4K1L - chains A and D of the 4 polymer chains in the assembly; structure by X-ray diffraction, 1.96 A resolution.

# Chain A (and D)
Molecule: Corticosteroid 11-beta-dehydrogenase isozyme 1
From: Homo sapiens
Notes: EC 1.1.1.146; chain D of this document is another copy of the same molecule, construct and numbering; everything in this record applies to it too
Reference sequence: P28845 (DHI1_HUMAN); numbering as in UniProt (aligned over 24-292)
Sequence (286 residues; numbered 7 to 292; the number before each row is that of its first residue):
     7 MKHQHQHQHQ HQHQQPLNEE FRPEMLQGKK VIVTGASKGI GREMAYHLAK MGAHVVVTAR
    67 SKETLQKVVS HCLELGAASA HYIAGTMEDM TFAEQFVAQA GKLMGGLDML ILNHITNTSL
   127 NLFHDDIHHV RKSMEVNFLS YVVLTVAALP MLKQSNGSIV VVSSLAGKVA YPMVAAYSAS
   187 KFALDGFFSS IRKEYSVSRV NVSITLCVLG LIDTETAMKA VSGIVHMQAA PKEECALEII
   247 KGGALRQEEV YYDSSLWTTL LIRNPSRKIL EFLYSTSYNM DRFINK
Unresolved in the structure: 7-20, 284-292 (chain D: 7-19, 284-292)
Sequence notes: expression tag (7-23); engineered mutation Ser272 (Cys in P28845)
Ligand contacts:
  - NADPH (NDP; NADPH dihydro-nicotinamide-adenine-dinucleotide phosphate): Gly41, Ala42, Ser43, Lys44, Gly45, Ile46, Ala65, Arg66, Ser67, Gly91, Thr92, Met93, Glu94, Asn119, His120, Ile121, Thr122, Asn123, Val142, Tyr147, Val168, Ser169, Ser170, Tyr183, Lys187, Leu215, Gly216, Leu217, Ile218, Thr220, Thr222, Ala223
  - SFF ((4aS,8aR)-N-cyclohexyl-4a,5,6,7,8,8a-hexahydro-4,1,2-benzoxathiazin-3-amine 1,1-dioxide): Ile121, Thr124, Leu126, Ser170, Leu171, Ala172, Tyr177, Val180, Tyr183, Leu215, Gly216, Leu217, Thr222, Ala226, Val227

# How chain A and chain D interact
Residue-residue contacts (14; chain A residue first):
  Trp263(A) - Ile275(D)
  Trp263(A) - Leu279(D)  hydrophobic
  Leu266(A) - Pro271(D)
  Leu266(A) - Lys274(D)
  Leu266(A) - Ile275(D)  hydrophobic
  Leu267(A) - Ile275(D)  hydrophobic
  Ser272(A) - Trp263(D)
  Ile275(A) - Leu262(D)
  Ile275(A) - Trp263(D)
  Ile275(A) - Thr265(D)
  Leu276(A) - Trp263(D)  hydrophobic
  Phe278(A) - Leu262(D)  hydrophobic
  Leu279(A) - Leu262(D)  hydrophobic
  Leu279(A) - Trp263(D)
Also at the interface, not in a pair above, chain A (9 interface residues in all): Pro271
Also at the interface, not in a pair above, chain D (9 interface residues in all): Leu266, Ser272

# In short
Chain A and chain D each contribute 9 residues to their interface. Chain A binds compound SFF and NADPH.
Chain A and chain D are both Corticosteroid 11-beta-dehydrogenase isozyme 1 (Homo sapiens); the structure,
4,4-Dioxo-5,6-dihydro-[1,4,3]oxathiazines, a novel class of 11 beta-HSD1 inhibitors for the treatment of
diabetes, was determined by X-ray diffraction, deposited together with 4K26.
